9DZ2 - chains J and F of the 8 polymer chains in the assembly; structure by electron microscopy, 3.31 A resolution.

== Chain J (and F) ==
Molecule: Shed GP
Organism: Sudan ebolavirus
Notes: chain F of this document is another copy of the same molecule, construct and numbering; everything in this record applies to it too
UniProtKB: Q7T9D9 (VGP_EBOSU); residues 509-637 here = UniProt positions 509-637
Amino-acid sequence (165 residues; row label = number of the first residue in the row):
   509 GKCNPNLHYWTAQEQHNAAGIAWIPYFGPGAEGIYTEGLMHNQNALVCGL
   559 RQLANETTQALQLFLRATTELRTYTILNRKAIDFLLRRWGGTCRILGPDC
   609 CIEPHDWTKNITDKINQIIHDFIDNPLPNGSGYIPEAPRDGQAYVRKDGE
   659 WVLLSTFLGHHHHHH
Not modelled in the structure: 509, 615-673
Cystine bridges: Cys511-Cys556, Cys601-Cys608
Sequence notes: expression tag (638-673)
UniProt features mapped onto this chain:
  - region: His524 to Ala539 (Fusion peptide)
  - site: Asn637 (Cleavage)
  - glycosylation (N-linked (GlcNAc...) asparagine): Asn563, Asn618

== Interface between chain J and chain F ==
Pairs across the interface (28):
  Gln567(J) with Ala527(F); Trp531(F)
  Gln570(J) with Trp531(F); Pro533(F)
  Leu571(J) with Glu522(F)
  Arg574(J) with Ala530(F), hydrogen bond (side chain-backbone); Trp531(F), hydrogen bond (side chain-backbone); Ile532(F); Pro533(F); Gly536(F); Pro537(F)
  Ala575(J) with Glu522(F)
  Glu578(J) with Tyr582(F)
  Thr583(J) with Asn586(F)
  Arg587(J) with Asn586(F), hydrogen bond
  Ile590(J) with Ala589(F), hydrophobic; Ile590(F), hydrophobic
  Leu593(J) with Leu593(F), hydrophobic
  Leu594(J) with Leu593(F), hydrophobic
  Trp597(J) with Arg596(F), hydrogen bond (backbone-side chain); Trp597(F), hydrogen bond (backbone-side chain)
  Gly598(J) with Phe592(F); Arg596(F), hydrogen bond (backbone-side chain)
  Gly599(J) with Arg596(F)
  Thr600(J) with Arg596(F); Cys609(F)
  Cys601(J) with Ile610(F); Glu611(F)
Also at the interface, not in a pair above, chain J (18 interface residues in all): Thr566, Thr577
Also at the interface, not in a pair above, chain F (22 interface residues in all): Ala520, His524, Ile542

== Overview ==
18 residues of chain J face 22 of chain F across their interface; the contacts include 6 hydrogen bonds. Polar
contacts include Arg574(J)-Ala530(F), Arg574(J)-Trp531(F) and Arg587(J)-Asn586(F).
Both chains are Shed GP (Sudan ebolavirus). Entry 9DZ2 (Cryo-EM structure of Sudan ebolavirus glycoprotein
complexed with hNPC1-C) was determined by electron microscopy.
